5FGF - chains O and P of the 28 polymer chains in the assembly; structure by X-ray diffraction, 2.60 A resolution.

Chain O:
Protein: Proteasome subunit alpha type-2
Source organism: Saccharomyces cerevisiae (strain ATCC 204508 / S288c)
Notes: EC 3.4.25.1
UniProtKB: P23639 (PSA2_YEAST); residues 1-250 here = UniProt positions 1-250
Amino-acid sequence (250 residues; each row starts with the number of its first residue):
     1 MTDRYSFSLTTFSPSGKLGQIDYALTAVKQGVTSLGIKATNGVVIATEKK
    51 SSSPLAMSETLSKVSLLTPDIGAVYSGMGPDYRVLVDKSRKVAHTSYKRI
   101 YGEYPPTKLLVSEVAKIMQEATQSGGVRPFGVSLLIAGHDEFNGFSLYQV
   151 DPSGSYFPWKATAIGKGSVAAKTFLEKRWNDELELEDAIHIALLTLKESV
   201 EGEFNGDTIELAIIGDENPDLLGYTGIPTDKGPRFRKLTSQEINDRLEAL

Chain P:
Protein: Proteasome subunit alpha type-3
Source organism: Saccharomyces cerevisiae (strain ATCC 204508 / S288c)
Notes: EC 3.4.25.1
UniProtKB: P23638 (PSA3_YEAST); residues 0-257 here correspond to UniProt positions 1-258 (UniProt number = residue number + 1)
Amino-acid sequence (258 residues; row label = number of the first residue in the row; numbering starts at 0):
     0 MGSRRYDSRTTIFSPEGRLYQVEYALESISHAGTAIGIMASDGIVLAAER
    50 KVTSTLLEQDTSTEKLYKLNDKIAVAVAGLTADAEILINTARIHAQNYLK
   100 TYNEDIPVEILVRRLSDIKQGYTQHGGLRPFGVSFIYAGYDDRYGYQLYT
   150 SNPSGNYTGWKAISVGANTSAAQTLLQMDYKDDMKVDDAIELALKTLSKT
   200 TDSSALTYDRLEFATIRKGANDGEVYQKIFKPQEIKDILVKTGITKKDED
   250 EEADEDMK
Unresolved in the structure: 0, 245-257

How chain O and chain P interact:
Contacting residue pairs (60; chain O residue first):
  Arg4(O) - Ser2(P)  hydrogen bond (backbone-side chain)
  Tyr5(O) - Ser2(P)
  Tyr5(O) - Tyr5(P)
  Ser6(O) - Gly125(P)
  Ser6(O) - Leu127(P)
  Phe7(O) - Ser2(P)
  Phe7(O) - Tyr5(P)
  Phe7(O) - Asp6(P)
  Phe7(O) - Gly126(P)
  Ser8(O) - Gly126(P)  hydrogen bond (backbone-backbone)
  Ser8(O) - Leu127(P)
  Ser8(O) - Arg128(P)  hydrogen bond (side chain-backbone)
  Thr10(O) - Arg128(P)
  Thr11(O) - Ser7(P)
  Thr11(O) - Thr9(P)
  Thr11(O) - Gln20(P)
  Phe12(O) - Gln20(P)  hydrogen bond (backbone-side chain)
  Phe12(O) - Tyr23(P)
  Phe12(O) - Ala24(P)  hydrophobic
  Phe12(O) - Arg128(P)
  Phe12(O) - Pro129(P)
  Phe12(O) - Gly131(P)
  Ser13(O) - Tyr23(P)
  Pro14(O) - Tyr23(P)  hydrophobic
  Pro14(O) - Glu26(P)
  Ser15(O) - Glu26(P)
  Gly16(O) - Tyr23(P)
  Gly16(O) - Ser27(P)  hydrogen bond (backbone-side chain)
  Leu18(O) - Arg128(P)
  Lys38(O) - Glu57(P)  salt bridge
  Ser112(O) - Glu84(P)
  Lys116(O) - Ile85(P)
  Gln119(O) - Ala81(P)
  Gln119(O) - Asp82(P)  hydrogen bond
  Gln119(O) - Ile85(P)
  Gln119(O) - Arg128(P)
  Thr122(O) - Arg128(P)  hydrogen bond (backbone-side chain)
  Gln123(O) - Tyr121(P)
  Gln123(O) - Leu127(P)
  Gln123(O) - Arg128(P)  hydrogen bond (side chain-backbone)
  Gln123(O) - Phe130(P)
  Gly125(O) - Leu127(P)
  Ser153(O) - Ala81(P)
  Gly154(O) - Ala81(P)
  Ser155(O) - Ala81(P)
  Tyr156(O) - Glu84(P)  hydrogen bond
  Pro158(O) - Leu56(P)
  Pro158(O) - Glu57(P)  hydrogen bond (backbone-backbone)
  Pro158(O) - Thr60(P)
  Pro158(O) - Ser61(P)
  Trp159(O) - Ser53(P)
  Trp159(O) - Leu55(P)
  Lys160(O) - Thr54(P)
  Lys160(O) - Leu55(P)  hydrogen bond (backbone-backbone)
  Lys160(O) - Leu56(P)
  Lys160(O) - Glu57(P)
  Ala161(O) - Leu55(P)
  Leu175(O) - Leu55(P)
  Glu176(O) - Thr54(P)
  Glu176(O) - Leu55(P)
Also at the interface, not in a pair above, chain O (34 interface residues in all): Ser124, Tyr148, Phe157, Trp179
Also at the interface, not in a pair above, chain P (32 interface residues in all): His30, Leu79, Thr80

Summary:
34 residues of chain O and 32 residues of chain P are in contact, with 11 hydrogen bonds and 1 salt bridge.
Among the polar pairs are Lys38(O)-Glu57(P), Arg4(O)-Ser2(P) and Ser8(O)-Arg128(P).
Chain O is Proteasome subunit alpha type-2 and chain P is Proteasome subunit alpha type-3, both from
Saccharomyces cerevisiae (strain ATCC 204508 / S288c); the structure, Yeast 20S proteasome
beta5-H(-2)A-T1A-K81R triple mutant in complex with Carfilzomib, was determined by X-ray diffraction,
deposited together with 5CZ4, 5CZ5, 5CZ6, 5CZ7, 5CZ8, 5CZ9 and 16 further entries.
